PDB entry 8PTG | electron microscopy, 2.90 A resolution | chains B and R of the 7 polymer chains in the assembly

# Chain B
Protein: Transcription termination factor Rho
Organism: Escherichia coli
Notes: EC 3.6.4.-
UniProt: P0AG30 (RHO_ECOLI); numbering as in UniProt (aligned over 1-419)
Sequence (419 residues; each row starts with the number of its first residue):
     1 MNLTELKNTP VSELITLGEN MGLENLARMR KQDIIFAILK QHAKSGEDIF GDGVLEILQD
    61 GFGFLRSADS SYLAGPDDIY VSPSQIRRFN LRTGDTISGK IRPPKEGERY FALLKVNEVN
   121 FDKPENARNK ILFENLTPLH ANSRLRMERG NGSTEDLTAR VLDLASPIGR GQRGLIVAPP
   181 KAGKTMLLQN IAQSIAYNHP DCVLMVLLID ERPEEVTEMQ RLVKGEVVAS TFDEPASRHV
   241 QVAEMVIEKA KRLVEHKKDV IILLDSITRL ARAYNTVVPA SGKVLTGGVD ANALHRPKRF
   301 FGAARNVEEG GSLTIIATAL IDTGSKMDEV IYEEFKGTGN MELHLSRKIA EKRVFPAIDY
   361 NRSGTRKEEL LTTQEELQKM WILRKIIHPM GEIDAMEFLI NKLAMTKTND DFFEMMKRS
Metal / ion sites: Mg2+: Thr-185 (together with ADP)
Small-molecule neighbours:
  - ADP / beryllium trifluoride, molecule 1: Thr-158, Pro-179, Pro-180, Lys-181, Ala-182, Gly-183, Lys-184, Thr-185, Met-186, Glu-211, Arg-212, Glu-215, Leu-320, Phe-355
  - ADP / beryllium trifluoride, molecule 2: Arg-366, Lys-367, Glu-369
Reported in the primary citation:
  - binding site for rut RNA (chain R): Phe-62, Pro-83, Ser-84, Gln-85, Arg-87, Arg-88, Lys-115
  - mutagenesis - R88E: abolished binding to rut RNA (chain R)
  - mutagenesis - K115E: decreased binding to rut RNA (chain R)
  - mutagenesis - F89S: unchanged binding to rut RNA (chain R)

# Chain R
Molecule: rut RNA
Sequence (99 nucleotides; row label = number of the first residue in the row):
     1 GGGAUAACCC CGCUCUUACA CAUUCCAGCC CUGAAAAAGG GCAUCAAAUU AAACCACACC
    61 UAUGGUGUAU GUCAAAUUAA ACCACACCUG GCGUGUGGC
Disordered / not traced: 1-8, 15-90

# Chain B / chain R interface
Contacting residue pairs (9):
  Gly-282(B) with G93(R), base contact
  Val-284(B) with G93(R), hydrogen bond to the sugar; U94(R), sugar contact
  Leu-285(B) with U94(R), sugar contact
  Thr-286(B) with G95(R), phosphate contact
  Gly-287(B) with U94(R), phosphate contact; G95(R), hydrogen bond to the phosphate
  Gly-288(B) with U94(R), sugar contact
  Lys-326(B) with G98(R), base contact
Also at the interface, not in a pair above, chain B (8 interface residues in all): Lys-283

# Overview
8 residues of chain B and 4 residues of chain R are in contact; the contacts include 2 hydrogen bonds. Among
the polar pairs are Val-284(B)/G93(R) and Gly-287(B)/G95(R). From the paper: a binding site for rut RNA (chain
R) at Phe-62(B), Pro-83(B) and Ser-84(B) among others; R88E of chain B abolishes binding to rut RNA (chain R);
3 substitutions were tested in all.
Here chain B is Transcription termination factor Rho (Escherichia coli) and chain R is rut RNA. Entry 8PTG
(Structure of the transcription termination factor Rho bound to RNA at the PBS and SBS) was determined by
electron microscopy together with 8PTM, 8PTN, 8PTO and 8PTP from the same study.
